6MUF - chains D and G of the 6 polymer chains in the assembly; structure by X-ray diffraction, 2.91 A resolution.

[Chain D]
Molecule: 35O22 scFv heavy chain portion
Organism: Homo sapiens
Notes: engineered mutation(s): E10T, L11T, K12T, A16S, I68N, K83T, F84S,; antibody fragment or engineered binder
Sequence (134 residues; numbered 1 to 116 plus 18 insertion-coded residues; the number before each row is that of its first residue; a row labelled like 72A-72H holds insertion residues (72A, then the next letters in order)):
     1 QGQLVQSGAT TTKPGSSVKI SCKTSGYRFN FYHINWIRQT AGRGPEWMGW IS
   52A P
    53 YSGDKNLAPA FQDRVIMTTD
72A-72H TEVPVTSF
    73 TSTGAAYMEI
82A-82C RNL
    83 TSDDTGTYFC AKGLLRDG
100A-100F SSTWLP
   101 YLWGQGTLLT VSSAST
Not modelled in the structure: 111-116
Cystine bridges: Cys22-Cys92

[Chain G]
Molecule: Envelope glycoprotein gp160
Organism: Human immunodeficiency virus 1
Notes: fragment: gp120
UniProt: B3UES2 (B3UES2_9HIV1); the construct lacks a stretch of the UniProt sequence and is renumbered around it, so the offset changes along the chain: 31-135 = UniProt 29-133; 153-184 = UniProt 155-186; 189-309 = UniProt 198-318; 312-321 = UniProt 319-328; 3 more segments
Sequence (489 residues; row label = number of the first residue in the row; note: 27 numbers in that range are skipped by the numbering (no residue carries them; nothing is unmodelled there); a row labelled like 135A-135U holds insertion residues (135A, then the next letters in order)):
    31 AAKKWVTVYY GVPVWKEATT TLFCASDAKA YDTEVHNVWA THACVPTDPN PQEIVLGNVT
    91 ENFNMWKNNM VEQMHEDIIS LWDQSLKPCV KLTPLCVTLN CNNVN
135A-135U TNNTNNSTNATISDWEKMETG
   153 EMKNCSFNVT TSIRDKIKKE YALFYKLDVV PL
184A-184K ENKNNINNTNI
   189 TNYRLINCNT SVITQACPKV SFEPIPIHYC APAGFAILKC NSKTFNGSGP CTNVSTVQCT
   249 HGIRPVVSTQ LLLNGSLAEE EIVIRSENIT DNAKTIIVQL NEAVEINCTR PNNNTRKSIH
   309 I
   312 GPGRAFYATG
  321A D
   322 IIGNIRQAHC NISKARWNET LGQIVAKLEE QFP
   356 NKTIIFNHSS GGDPEIVTHS FNCGGEFFYC NTTPLFNSTW N
   400 NTRTDDYPTG GEQNITLQCR IKQIINMWQG VGKAMYAPPI RGQIRCSSNI TGLLLTRDGG
   460 RDQNGTETFR PGGGNMRDNW RSELYKYKVV KIEPLGIAPT ACKRRVVQRR RRRR
Not modelled in the structure: 31, 59-64, 135A-135U, 184A-184K, 356, 366-368, 400-410, 458-462, 505-513
Differences from the reference sequence: conflict Cys501 (Ala505 in B3UES2); expression tag (508-513)
Cystine bridges: Cys54-Cys74, Cys119-Cys205, Cys126-Cys196, Cys131-Cys157, Cys218-Cys247, Cys228-Cys239, Cys296-Cys331, Cys378-Cys445, Cys385-Cys418
Covalent attachments: glycan linked to Asn88, Asn332; N-acetylglucosamine (NAG) linked to Asn156, Asn160, Asn197, Asn234, Asn262, Asn276, Asn295, Asn301, Asn386, Asn413, Asn448

[Interface between chain D and chain G]
Residue-residue contacts (9; chain D residue first):
  Arg28(D) - Asn88(G)  hydrogen bond (side chain-backbone)
  Arg28(D) - Thr90(G)
  Phe31(D) - Asn88(G)
  Tyr53(D) - Asn88(G)
  Pro72D(D) - Thr240(G)
  Val72E(D) - Pro238(G)
  Thr72F(D) - Thr90(G)
  Thr72F(D) - Pro238(G)
  Ser72G(D) - Thr90(G)
Also at the interface, not in a pair above, chain D (8 interface residues in all): Arg98

[In short]
8 residues of chain D face 4 of chain G across their interface; the contacts include 1 hydrogen bond. Its one
hydrogen-bonded contact is Arg28(D)-Asn88(G). Covalently linked N-acetylglucosamine: at Asn88(G), Asn156(G),
Asn160(G), Asn197(G), Asn234(G) and Asn262(G) and 7 more.
Here chain D is 35O22 scFv heavy chain portion (Homo sapiens) and chain G is Envelope glycoprotein gp160
(Human immunodeficiency virus 1). Entry 6MUF (Crystal Structure of HIV-1 B41 SOSIP.664 Prefusion Env Trimer in
Complex with Human Antibodies 3H109L and ...) was determined by X-ray diffraction, deposited together with
6MTJ, 6MTN, 6MU6, 6MU7, 6MU8 and 6MUG.
